4Y94 - chain A; structure by X-ray diffraction, 2.40 A resolution.

Chain A:
Name: Non-specific protein-tyrosine kinase
From: Bos taurus
Notes: EC 2.7.10.2; fragment: PH domain
Reference sequence: Q3ZC95 (Q3ZC95_BOVIN); numbering as in UniProt (aligned over 1-170)
Amino-acid sequence (171 residues; each row starts with the number of its first residue; numbering starts at 0):
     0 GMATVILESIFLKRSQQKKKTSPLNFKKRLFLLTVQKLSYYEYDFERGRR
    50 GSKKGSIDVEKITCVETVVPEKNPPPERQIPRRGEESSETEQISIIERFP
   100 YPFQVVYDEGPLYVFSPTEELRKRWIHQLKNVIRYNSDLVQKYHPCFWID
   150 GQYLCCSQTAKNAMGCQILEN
Disordered / not traced: 0-1, 15-20, 81-83, 169-170
Construct notes: expression tag (0)
Metal / ion sites: Zn2+: His143, Cys154, Cys155, Cys165
Small-molecule neighbours:
  - inositol hexakisphosphate (IHP), molecule 1: Lys12, Ser14, Pro22, Asn24, Lys26, Arg28, Tyr39, Lys53
  - inositol hexakisphosphate (IHP), molecule 2: Lys36, Tyr40, Lys52, Ser55
From the paper describing this entry:
  - binding site for inositol hexakisphosphate: Lys12, Asn24, Arg28, Lys36, Tyr39, Tyr40, Arg49, Lys52
  - mutagenesis - I9R/L29R, Y42R/F44R, R49S/K52S, I94R/I95R: decreased catalytic activity on inositol hexakisphosphate
  - mutagenesis - N24E/R28C: abolished binding to IP4
  - mutagenesis - N24E/R28C: decreased binding to inositol hexakisphosphate
  - mutagenesis - N24E/R28C: unchanged catalytic activity on inositol hexakisphosphate
  - self-association interface (contacts with another copy of this molecule): Ile9, Tyr42
  - mutagenesis - R133E/Y134E: increased catalytic activity

Overview:
Bound to chain A: inositol hexakisphosphate. His143, Cys154, Cys155 and Cys165 coordinate Zn2+. The paper
reports a binding site for inositol hexakisphosphate at Lys12, Asn24 and Arg28 among others; I9R/L29R,
Y42R/F44R and R49S/K52S, among others, reduce catalytic activity on inositol hexakisphosphate; 6 substitutions
were tested in all.
Chain A is Non-specific protein-tyrosine kinase (Bos taurus); the structure, Crystal structure of the PH-TH
module of Bruton's tyrosine kinase bound to inositol hexakisphosphate, was determined by X-ray diffraction
(same publication as 4Y93, 4Y95 and 4XI2).
